8PID - chains J and K of the 9 polymer chains in the assembly; structure by electron microscopy, 3.00 A resolution.

[Chain J]
Name: DNA-directed RNA polymerase subunit beta'
From: Escherichia coli
Notes: EC 2.7.7.6
UniProt: P0A8T7 (RPOC_ECOLI); residues 2-1407 here = UniProt positions 2-1407
Sequence (1416 residues; each row starts with the number of its first residue):
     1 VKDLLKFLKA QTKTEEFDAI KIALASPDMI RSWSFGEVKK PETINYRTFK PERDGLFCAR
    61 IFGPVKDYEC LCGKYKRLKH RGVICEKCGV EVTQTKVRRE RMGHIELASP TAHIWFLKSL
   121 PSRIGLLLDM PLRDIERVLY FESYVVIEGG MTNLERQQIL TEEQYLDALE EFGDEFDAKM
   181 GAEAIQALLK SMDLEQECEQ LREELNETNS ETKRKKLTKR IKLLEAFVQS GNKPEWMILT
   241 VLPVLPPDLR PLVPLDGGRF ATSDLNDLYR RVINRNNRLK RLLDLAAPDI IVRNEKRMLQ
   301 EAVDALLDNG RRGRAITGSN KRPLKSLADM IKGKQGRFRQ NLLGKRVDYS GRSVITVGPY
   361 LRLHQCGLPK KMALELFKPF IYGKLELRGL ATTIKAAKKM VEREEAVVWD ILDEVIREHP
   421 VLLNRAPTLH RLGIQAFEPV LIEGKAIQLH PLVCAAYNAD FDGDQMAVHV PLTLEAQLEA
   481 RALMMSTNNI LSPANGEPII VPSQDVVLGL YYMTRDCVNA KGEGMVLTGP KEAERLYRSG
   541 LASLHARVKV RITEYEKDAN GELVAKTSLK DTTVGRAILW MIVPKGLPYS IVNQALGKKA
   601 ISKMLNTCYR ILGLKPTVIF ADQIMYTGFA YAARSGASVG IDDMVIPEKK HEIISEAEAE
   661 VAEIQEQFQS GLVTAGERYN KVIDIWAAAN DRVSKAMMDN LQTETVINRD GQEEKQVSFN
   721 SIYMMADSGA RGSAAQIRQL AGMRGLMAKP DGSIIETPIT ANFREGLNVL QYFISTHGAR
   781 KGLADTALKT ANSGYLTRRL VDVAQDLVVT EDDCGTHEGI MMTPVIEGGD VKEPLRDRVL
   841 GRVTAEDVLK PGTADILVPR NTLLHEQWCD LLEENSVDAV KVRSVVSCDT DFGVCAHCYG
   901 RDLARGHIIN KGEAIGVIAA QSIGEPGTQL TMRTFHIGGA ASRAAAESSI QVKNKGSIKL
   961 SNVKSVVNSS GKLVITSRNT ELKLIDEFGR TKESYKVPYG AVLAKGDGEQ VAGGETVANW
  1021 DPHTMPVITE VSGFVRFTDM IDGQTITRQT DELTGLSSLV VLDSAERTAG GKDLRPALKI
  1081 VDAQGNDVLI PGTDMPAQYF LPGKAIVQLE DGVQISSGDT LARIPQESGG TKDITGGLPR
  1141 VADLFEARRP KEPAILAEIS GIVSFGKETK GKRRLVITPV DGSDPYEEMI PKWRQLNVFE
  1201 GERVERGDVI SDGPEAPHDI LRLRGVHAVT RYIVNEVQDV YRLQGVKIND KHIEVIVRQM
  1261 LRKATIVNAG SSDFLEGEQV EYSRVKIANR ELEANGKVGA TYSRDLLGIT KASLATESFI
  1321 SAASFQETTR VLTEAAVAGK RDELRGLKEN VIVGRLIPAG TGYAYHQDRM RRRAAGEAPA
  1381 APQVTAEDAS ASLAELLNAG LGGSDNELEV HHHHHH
Unresolved in the structure: 1-15, 937-946, 1127-1133, 1376-1416
Sequence notes: expression tag (1, 1408-1416)
Ion coordination: Zn2+ site 1: C70, C72, C85, C88; Mg2+: D460, D462 (shared with 2 residues of chain R); Zn2+ site 2: C814, C888, C895, C898

[Chain K]
Name: DNA-directed RNA polymerase subunit omega
From: Escherichia coli
Notes: EC 2.7.7.6
UniProt: P0A800 (RPOZ_ECOLI); residue numbers follow UniProt; this construct covers 1-91
Sequence (91 residues; numbered 1 to 91; the number before each row is that of its first residue):
     1 MARVTVQDAV EKIGNRFDLV LVAARRARQM QVGGKDPLVP EENDKTTVIA LREIEEGLIN
    61 NQILDVRERQ EQQEQEAAEL QAVTAIAEGR R
Unresolved in the structure: 1, 85-91

[Chain J / chain K interface]
Contacting residue pairs - 40 pairs, chain J then chain K:
  H364(J) with V4(K)
  V415(J) with K45(K), hydrogen bond (backbone-side chain)
  R417(J) with E42(K); N43(K), hydrogen bond (side chain-backbone)
  E418(J) with A2(K), hydrogen bond (side chain-backbone); D44(K); K45(K), hydrogen bond (side chain-backbone); V48(K)
  E438(J) with R3(K)
  L474(J) with A27(K); R28(K); Q31(K); T47(K)
  E475(J) with A24(K); R28(K), salt bridge
  Q477(J) with T47(K)
  L478(J) with A23(K); A24(K); T47(K); L51(K), hydrophobic
  E479(J) with V20(K)
  R481(J) with R3(K), hydrogen bond (side chain-backbone); L51(K)
  A482(J) with V6(K), hydrophobic; R16(K), hydrogen bond (backbone-side chain)
  L483(J) with R16(K); F17(K), hydrophobic
  T487(J) with V4(K), hydrogen bond (side chain-backbone); T5(K)
  L614(J) with Q7(K)
  K615(J) with T5(K), hydrogen bond; D8(K), salt bridge
  R905(J) with R16(K)
  N910(J) with N15(K), hydrogen bond (side chain-backbone)
  E913(J) with F17(K)
  G1360(J) with F17(K)
  T1361(J) with F17(K); V20(K); L21(K)
  A1364(J) with L21(K), hydrophobic
Other interface residues (no listed pair), chain J (27 interface residues in all): E414, T473, M485, N488, K911
Other interface residues (no listed pair), chain K (25 interface residues in all): D18

[Summary]
Chain J and chain K form an interface of 27 and 25 residues respectively; the contacts include 9 hydrogen
bonds and 2 salt bridges. Polar pairs include E475(J)-R28(K), K615(J)-D8(K) and V415(J)-K45(K). The Zn2+ site
1 is built by C70(J), C72(J), C85(J) and C88(J).
Chain J is DNA-directed RNA polymerase subunit beta' and chain K is DNA-directed RNA polymerase subunit omega,
both from Escherichia coli; the structure, backtracked E. coli transcription complex paused at ops site and
bound to RfaH, was determined by electron microscopy, deposited together with 8PEN, 8PFG, 8PFJ, 8PH9, 8PHK,
8PIB, 8PIL and 8PIM.
